7YG2 - chains A and J of the 12 polymer chains in the assembly; structure by electron microscopy, 3.32 A resolution.

# Chain A
Molecule: Immunoglobulin heavy constant mu
Organism: Homo sapiens
UniProt: P01871 (IGHM_HUMAN); residues 229-576 here correspond to UniProt positions 106-453 (UniProt number = residue number - 123)
Sequence (383 residues; each row starts with the number of its first residue):
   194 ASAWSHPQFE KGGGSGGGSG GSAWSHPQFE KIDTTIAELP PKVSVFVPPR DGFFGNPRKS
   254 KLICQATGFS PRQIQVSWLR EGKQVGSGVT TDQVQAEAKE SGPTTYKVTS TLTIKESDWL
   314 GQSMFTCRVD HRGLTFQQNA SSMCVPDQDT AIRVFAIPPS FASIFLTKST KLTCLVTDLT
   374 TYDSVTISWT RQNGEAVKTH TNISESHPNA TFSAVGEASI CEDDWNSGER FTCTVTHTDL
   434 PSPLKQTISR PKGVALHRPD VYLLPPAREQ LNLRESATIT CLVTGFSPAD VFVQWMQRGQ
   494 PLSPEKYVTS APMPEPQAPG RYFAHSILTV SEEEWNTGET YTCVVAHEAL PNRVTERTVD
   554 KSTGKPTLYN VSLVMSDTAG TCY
Disordered / not traced: 194-344, 575-576
Construct notes: expression tag (194-228)
UniProt features mapped onto this chain:
  - glycosylation (N-linked (GlcNAc...) asparagine): N332 (complex), N395, N402
Disulfides: C367-C426, C474-C536
Glycans and other covalent adducts: N-acetylglucosamine (NAG) linked to N563

# Chain J
Molecule: Immunoglobulin J chain
Organism: Homo sapiens
UniProt: P01591 (IGJ_HUMAN); residues 1-136 here correspond to UniProt positions 24-159 (UniProt number = residue number + 23)
Sequence (136 residues; each row starts with the number of its first residue):
     1 EDERIVLVDN KCKCARITSR IIRSSEDPNE DIVERNIRII VPLNNRENIS DPTSPLRTRF
    61 VYHLSDLCKK CDPTEVELDN QIVTATQSNI CDEDSATETC YTYDRNKCYT AVVPLVYGGE
   121 TKMVETALTP DACYPD
Disordered / not traced: 1-2, 70-97
UniProt features mapped onto this chain:
  - glycosylation: N48 (N-linked (GlcNAc...) (complex) asparagine)
Disulfides: C12-C100, C108-C133
Glycans and other covalent adducts: N-acetylglucosamine (NAG) linked to N48
Residues lining bound ligands: N-acetylglucosamine (NAG; 2-acetamido-2-deoxy-beta-D-glucopyranose): R4, R20, E34, N36, I37

# How chain A and chain J interact
Contacting residue pairs (63):
  A355(A) - Y117(J)
  S356(A) - Y117(J)
  F358(A) - K122(J)  hydrogen bond (backbone-side chain)
  F358(A) - V124(J)  hydrophobic
  L359(A) - L115(J)  hydrophobic
  L359(A) - K122(J)
  K361(A) - K122(J)
  F485(A) - L115(J)  hydrophobic
  F485(A) - V116(J)
  Q487(A) - L115(J)
  Q487(A) - V116(J)  hydrogen bond (side chain-backbone)
  M489(A) - V113(J)  hydrophobic
  M489(A) - P114(J)
  G492(A) - P114(J)
  P494(A) - V116(J)  hydrophobic
  T533(A) - P52(J)
  T533(A) - T53(J)
  V537(A) - V113(J)  hydrophobic
  V537(A) - L115(J)  hydrophobic
  P544(A) - Y134(J)  hydrophobic
  P544(A) - P135(J)
  N545(A) - E125(J)
  N545(A) - T126(J)  hydrogen bond (side chain-backbone)
  N545(A) - A127(J)
  V547(A) - V124(J)  hydrophobic
  V547(A) - E125(J)
  V547(A) - T126(J)  hydrogen bond (backbone-side chain)
  V547(A) - A127(J)  hydrogen bond (backbone-backbone)
  T548(A) - T126(J)  hydrogen bond (backbone-side chain)
  T548(A) - A127(J)
  E549(A) - P52(J)
  E549(A) - T126(J)
  R550(A) - L128(J)
  R550(A) - P130(J)
  T551(A) - R46(J)
  T551(A) - P52(J)
  D553(A) - R46(J)  salt bridge
  S555(A) - L56(J)
  T556(A) - R46(J)  hydrogen bond
  Y562(A) - L43(J)
  N563(A) - T58(J)  hydrogen bond (backbone-side chain)
  V564(A) - L43(J)  hydrophobic
  V564(A) - T58(J)
  V564(A) - F60(J)  hydrophobic
  S565(A) - T58(J)  hydrogen bond (backbone-backbone)
  S565(A) - R59(J)
  S565(A) - F60(J)  hydrogen bond (backbone-backbone)
  L566(A) - F60(J)
  V567(A) - R59(J)
  V567(A) - F60(J)  hydrogen bond (backbone-backbone)
  V567(A) - V61(J)  hydrophobic
  V567(A) - Y62(J)  hydrogen bond (backbone-backbone)
  M568(A) - I37(J)  hydrophobic
  M568(A) - Y62(J)
  S569(A) - Y62(J)  hydrogen bond (backbone-backbone)
  S569(A) - H63(J)  hydrogen bond
  S569(A) - L64(J)
  D570(A) - L64(J)
  D570(A) - S65(J)
  T571(A) - R35(J)  hydrogen bond (backbone-side chain)
  T571(A) - L64(J)
  A572(A) - R35(J)  hydrogen bond (backbone-side chain)
  G573(A) - R35(J)
Other interface residues (no listed pair), chain A (38 interface residues in all): R451, R491, A539, T574
Other interface residues (no listed pair), chain J (34 interface residues in all): V41, S54, C68, T110, D131

# In short
Chain A and chain J form an interface of 38 and 34 residues respectively; the contacts include 16 hydrogen
bonds and 1 salt bridge. Polar pairs include D553(A)-R46(J), F358(A)-K122(J) and Q487(A)-V116(J). Ligands of
chain J: N-acetylglucosamine. Covalently linked N-acetylglucosamine: at N563(A).
Here chain A is Immunoglobulin heavy constant mu and chain J is Immunoglobulin J chain, both from Homo
sapiens. Entry 7YG2 (Cryo-EM structure of human IgM-Fc in complex with the J chain and the DBL domain of ...)
was determined by electron microscopy together with 7Y0H, 7Y0J and 7Y09 from the same study.
